PDB entry 6AVY | X-ray diffraction, 2.24 A resolution | chain A

Chain A:
Molecule: Acyl-protein thioesterase 2
Source organism: Zea mays
Reference sequence: B6T1C9 (B6T1C9_MAIZE); numbering as in UniProt (aligned over 1-255)
Amino-acid sequence (257 residues; each row starts with the number of its first residue; numbers below 1 keep their minus sign (Gly-1 is residue -1)):
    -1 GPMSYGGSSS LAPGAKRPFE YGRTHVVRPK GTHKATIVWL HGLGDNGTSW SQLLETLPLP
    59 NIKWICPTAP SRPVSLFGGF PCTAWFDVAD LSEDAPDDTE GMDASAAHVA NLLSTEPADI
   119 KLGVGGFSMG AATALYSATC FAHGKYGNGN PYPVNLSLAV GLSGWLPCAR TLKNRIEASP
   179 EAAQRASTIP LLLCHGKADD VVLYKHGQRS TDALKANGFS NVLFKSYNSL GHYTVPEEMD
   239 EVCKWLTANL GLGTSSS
Unresolved in the structure: -1 to 18, 250-255
Sequence notes: expression tag (-1 to 0)
Reported in the primary citation:
  - catalytic residues: Ser126

Summary:
From the paper: the catalytic residue Ser126.
Chain A is Acyl-protein thioesterase 2 (Zea mays); the structure, Crystal structure of Zea mays acyl-protein
thioesterase 2, was determined by X-ray diffraction together with 6AVV, 6AVW and 6AVX from the same study.
